PDB entry 6YWX | electron microscopy, 3.10 A resolution | chains A and S of the 83 polymer chains in the assembly

Chain A:
Molecule: 23S rRNA
Organism: Neurospora crassa OR74A
Sequence (3464 nucleotides; each row starts with the number of its first residue; note: 28 numbers in that range are skipped by the numbering (no residue carries them; nothing is unmodelled there); a row labelled like 1655A-1655Z holds insertion residues (1655A, then the next letters in order)):
     1 AAAUGUAAUG GAUAUAAAGC UUAUGUUUAU AUAUAUAGAC AUAUAUAAGU AUAUAAAGAG
    61 ACUACUACCA AUAGCUACAC UAUGUAUUAA GGAGAGUAUA ACUUAAUUUA UGUUUAUGAU
   121 UUUAUCAUAC CCCUAAAAAU GACACCGAGG AGCAAGGGUC GGGUUAGCAU CCUGGUUCGU
   181 ACACCUUGGU GACCUAGGCU AGUACCAGGU CCCCCUCUAA GGGACUUGUC CCCCUCUAAG
   241 GGACUUGCGU CGGUCCUAUC CUAGGCCGAA UAGGUGAAUA AAUACUUACG GACGGCCUUG
   301 GUCUGUCCUA GAGGUUAUCA ACAUAUGAAC UCUUAGAGAA AUUACUUAAU AAACGAAGUG
   361 AAUUGAAAUA UCUUAUUAAC UUCAGGAAAA GAAAUCAAAC GAGAUUCUAU GAUUAGUGUG
   421 AACGAAAAUA GAGCAGCCUA UUAAAAUAAG UAAAAUGGCU UUAAAGCUGU UUGAAUAUUG
   481 UGGGGAACCU UCCUCAAAGG CUAAAUAUAA UACAUGAGUU ACAGAGAAAA GUACCGUGAG
   541 GGAAAGCUUU GAAAUAGUAG UUUUAUAAGC AGCUCAAGCA AUAAGAAAGC GAGAGCGUAC
   601 CUUUUGCAUA AUGGGUCACC AAGUUAAUUU UAGAUGCGAG CGAAUUUAUU UAUGUUUUUA
   661 CUGAUUAAAC AAUAUAAUGA AUCAUAAUUA UUUUUGUAAC GAGUAUUAGU AUUAAAUCUU
   721 AAUUUAAUAU UAGUAUAAGU UUUCAGUAUG GCGGCUACAU AGCAUAAUCU AUGCAGCCAG
   781 CCAAUAAUUG GAUUUCCAAU CCAAUUUCGG UAAUAAAUAG AUGUGCAUAG UUAAACCGAU
   841 CAUUAAAAUA AUGAAUAGUG UCUAAAGUUA GACCCGAAGC CUGGUGAUCU UACUAUAGUC
   901 AGGACUAUAA AGGUCCGAAC GGGUUAUCGU UGCAAAGAUA UCCGAAGAAC UAUGGUAAGC
   961 GAGUGAAAGA CAACACUGAC UAGGAUAGCU GGUUUUCUGC GAAACCUAUA AUAGUAGGCA
  1021 AUUUAAGUAA CAUCUUAGUA GGUACAGAAC UUAAUCUCAG ACAAGAUGUA GAUUUUCAUA
  1081 CCUAUGUUUA GGUAUGAAAU GCAUUUUUUU UUGUAUACAU CGGGGGAUCG UGAAGAUUUU
  1141 AUCGGUGAGU AUGUAGACUC GGAAUGACAA AGAUGAAUCU UGAAUAAUCA GACAUAGAAU
  1201 GAUAAGGUUG UAUGUCAAAA GGGAAACAGC CCAGAACAAG AGUUAAGGUU CCAAAAUUAU
  1261 UAUUAAGUGA AAUAAAGAAA GUUUUUAUAU AAGUCGACAA GAAGAUGGGC UUGGAAGCAG
  1321 CCAUAAUUUA AAGAUCUCGU AACAGAGCAC UUGUUAAAUC UUAAAAGCAU CGAAAAUUUA
  1381 ACGGAUCUAA AUAAUAUACC GAAACCUUGU CCAUAUGUAA CAUUAGUAAU AAUAUGCUAU
  1441 UAAUGUUAUU UGAUGGGGUA GCAGAACGUU GAGUGAAUCU UAGAUUUUUU UUUUAUAACU
  1501 AAAUAUAGAU GAUAACUCAA GUGAGAAUGG UGACAUGAGU AACAAAAAAG AGUUUAAGGU
  1561 ACCUAAAAGG UAUCUUAGAG UCUCGCCUAA AGCUUAUGGC UACGUCAAGU AACGGCCUCU
  1621 AAGUUUAUAA UCUGAAGAUU AUGACGAUGA GAAAA
1655A-1655Z UAACGCGCAGAAGUGCGCUGCUUUGA
1656A-1656B UA
  1676 CUU
  1687 AUGGUACCAA CAUUUAAAAG UGAAAAUUGU GCAGGAAGGA UCAGUAUCCU UUCAUUCUUA
  1747 UGUGGGGGAG UGGACAAAAC UGAACAGAGU GUAUCUGAAC ACAGAUGAGU CCACACCCCC
  1807 CCCCAUGUAA UGAAUGAAUG ACAAACCGUA CCUAGAAUCU GAAACAAGUA AGCUAGUAGA
  1867 GAAUACGAAG GCGUGAAUGA GAUAACAAUC AUAAAGGAAC UCGGCAAACU AACUACCGUA
  1927 ACUUAGGGAU AAGGAGAGCU CAUUAGUCUC GAUUAAUACG AGUAAAAAGG AAGAAGCAUG
  1987 GAAUAUUGUU GUACGACUGU UUAAUUAAAA CAAAGCACUU UGCAAAAAGA CGAUAAGUCU
  2047 AAGUAUUGAG UGUGAUUUCU GCCCGAUGCC GGCUGGUUAA CGAAUUUUCU AAAUUGAAAA
  2107 AAAAUUUGGU UUCAGAGGAA CCCCCGGUUA AUGGCGGCCU UAGCGUGAGG GUCCUAAGGU
  2167 AGCGAAAUGC CUUGGCCGUU AAAUGCGGUC UUGCAUGAAU GAUGUAACGA UACAACAGCU
  2227 GUCUCUAUGA UUGACUCAGU GAAAUUGGAA UAACUGUGCA GAUACAGUUU ACCUCUAGUU
  2287 AGACGAGAAG ACCCUAUGCA GCUUUACUGU UACUAAUUAU UGAAUACGAU UCUGAAAAUU
  2347 UCCAGUGUAA AAGGUAAUCG AUAAGAUAUA AUUGAAACAC CUUUAUUUUU CUAUCGUAUU
  2407 AUUAAACCUU AAAUUAAGGA ACAAUUGUUA GAAGACAGUU UAUGCGGGGC ACAGGCCCCA
  2467 UAAAGAGUAA AUGGGUGUGU CUAAAAUUUA UAAAUUUAUG UUUGCAAUUU UUUAUAGUGA
  2527 UUAUAUAUCA AAUCAUCUUU AUGCUAUUCA UAGAGUGUAU UUAUUAUAUU CCUUGGGUAC
  2587 AGUAUAAAAA UUAUAUAUGU AUUAAUUUAC AUAUAUUUUU UCUAAGAAAU UAGGUAAGAU
  2647 UUUGUUUAUA GAGAAAUUAG AUGUAAAAAA AAAAUCUUAU GAGGGCGGUA UUUAAUAAUC
  2707 CGCUUCUAAU AUUUUUUUGU AGUUAUUAUU AUAAAUUUAA UAAUAAUCAU GUUUAUUACU
  2767 UAAAAAGCUU AAUGGCUUAA UCUUGCCUUA CUGUUUGAUU AACAACAAAU CUUACAGUCG
  2827 CGUAAGCGGG GCAUAGGAUC ACAAGAUACA AAAAGGAAAG AUCUUGGAUU UUUGGAAAAG
  2887 CUACGCUAGG GAUAACAGGC UAAUUUGCGC AAGAGUGUAC AAAAUGAGUG CGCGGUUUGG
  2947 CACCUCGAUG UCGGCUUGAC UAAUCCUCAU GGAUGCAGAA ACUAUGUAGG GUACGACUGU
  3007 UCGUCGAUUA AAAAGUUACA UGAGCUGGGU UAAAUACGUC GUGAGACAGU AUGGUUUCUA
  3067 UCUUCUAGAG GGAAUUAGAA UAUAAUAAGG AUUAACCUUU GUACGAAAGG AACAUGGGGU
  3127 ACUAUUGUUA UACCUAGUUG UAUAACAGUU UUAUUAACCU CUGGUUUACC UGUUGUUUAU
  3187 GUGCCUUAUA UUAAUUUCAU GUGUGAUGCU CCGCAAGGAU AUUACAGGGA UGUUACCGUC
  3247 ACUUGAGUAA AUACAAUAGC AUAAGCAUGG CAGGAAAGCU AAGUUAGUCA AAAAUAAGUG
  3307 CUGAAAGCAU AUAGGCACGA AAUUUACCUU AAGAUAUUUC UUAAAUAUAC GUAAGAAAAU
  3367 AUUACGUUAA UAGGCUUAGU UUGUAAUAAU CUAGAGAUUU UAAGGAACUA AGUACUAAUU
  3427 UUAUAAAAAA CUGAAUGAUU AAUAUAUCUU ACAUUUUC
Unresolved in the structure: 1-4, 35-40, 121-309, 646-817, 1084-1089, 1433-1437, 1655A-1655Z, 1656A-1656B, 1687, 1728-1828, 1959-1963, 2493-2504, 2525-2528, 2561-2576, 2695-2703, 2738-2743, 2953-2957, 3135-3148, 3194-3231, 3460-3464
Bound ions: K+ site 1 near A105 (its only coordinating residue here); Mg2+ site 1 near A328 (its only coordinating residue here); Mg2+ site 2 near A335 (its only coordinating residue here); Mg2+ site 3: A335, G336; Mg2+ site 4 near A367 (its only coordinating residue here); Mg2+ site 5 near G411 (its only coordinating residue here); Mg2+ site 6 near A415 (its only coordinating residue here); Mg2+ site 7: A448, A497; Mg2+ site 8: A453, G466; Mg2+ site 9 near A453 (its only coordinating residue here); K+ site 2 near A465 (its only coordinating residue here); Mg2+ site 10: A486, A2859; 110 more Mg2+ sites not listed; 28 more K+ sites not listed
Small-molecule neighbours:
  - NAD (nicotinamide-adenine-dinucleotide): A2755, G2757, U2759, U2760
  - spermine (SPM): G1248, U1249, U1250, C1251, A1270, A1271, C1382, G1383, G1384, U1392

Chain S:
Name: 50S ribosomal protein L24
Organism: Neurospora crassa OR74A
UniProt: Q7SC44 (Q7SC44_NEUCR); numbering as in UniProt (aligned over 1-274)
Sequence (274 residues; each row starts with the number of its first residue):
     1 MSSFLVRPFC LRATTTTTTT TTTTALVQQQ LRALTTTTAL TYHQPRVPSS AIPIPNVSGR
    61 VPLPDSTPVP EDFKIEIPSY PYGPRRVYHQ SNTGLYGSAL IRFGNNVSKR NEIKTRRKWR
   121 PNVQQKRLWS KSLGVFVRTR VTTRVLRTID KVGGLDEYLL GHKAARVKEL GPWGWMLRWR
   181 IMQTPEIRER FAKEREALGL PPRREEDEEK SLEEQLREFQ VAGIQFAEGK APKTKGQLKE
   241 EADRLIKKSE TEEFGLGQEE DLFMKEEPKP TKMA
Unresolved in the structure: 1-41, 204-208, 226-274

Chain A / chain S interface:
Residue-residue contacts (115; chain A residue first):
  G358(A) / Val-87(S)  sugar contact
  U359(A) / Phe-103(S)  phosphate contact
  G360(A) / Phe-103(S)  phosphate contact
  G360(A) / Arg-116(S)  salt bridge to the phosphate
  A361(A) / Arg-116(S)  phosphate contact
  A370(A) / Asn-111(S)  base contact
  A370(A) / Ile-113(S)  phosphate contact
  U371(A) / Asn-111(S)  sugar contact
  U371(A) / Glu-112(S)  sugar contact
  U371(A) / Ile-113(S)  phosphate contact
  U371(A) / Lys-114(S)  phosphate contact
  C372(A) / Lys-114(S)  phosphate contact
  U382(A) / Arg-86(S)  sugar contact
  C383(A) / Arg-86(S)  sugar contact
  A446(A) / His-162(S)  salt bridge to the phosphate
  A446(A) / Lys-163(S)  salt bridge to the phosphate
  A446(A) / Leu-198(S)  base contact
  A448(A) / Lys-163(S)  hydrogen bond to the base
  A449(A) / Lys-151(S)  hydrogen bond to the sugar
  G450(A) / Arg-144(S)  hydrogen bond to the sugar
  G450(A) / Arg-147(S)  base contact
  G450(A) / Thr-148(S)  phosphate contact
  G450(A) / Lys-151(S)  hydrogen bond to the sugar
  G450(A) / Arg-166(S)  salt bridge to the phosphate
  U451(A) / Arg-144(S)  salt bridge to the phosphate
  U451(A) / Glu-169(S)  phosphate contact
  G457(A) / Trp-119(S)  sugar contact
  G458(A) / Gly-104(S)  sugar contact
  G458(A) / Asn-105(S)  hydrogen bond to the sugar
  G458(A) / Val-107(S)  sugar contact
  G458(A) / Trp-119(S)  sugar contact
  C459(A) / Asn-105(S)  hydrogen bond to the phosphate
  C459(A) / Lys-114(S)  salt bridge to the phosphate
  U468(A) / Arg-102(S)  hydrogen bond to the phosphate
  G469(A) / Ser-98(S)  phosphate contact
  G469(A) / Ala-99(S)  phosphate contact
  G469(A) / Leu-100(S)  sugar contact
  G469(A) / Arg-102(S)  salt bridge to the phosphate
  G469(A) / Trp-119(S)  sugar contact
  G469(A) / Arg-120(S)  hydrogen bond to the sugar
  G469(A) / Pro-121(S)  phosphate contact
  U470(A) / Pro-121(S)  phosphate contact
  U470(A) / Asn-122(S)  hydrogen bond to the phosphate
  U471(A) / Asn-122(S)  hydrogen bond to the phosphate
  U471(A) / Thr-143(S)  hydrogen bond to the phosphate
  U471(A) / Arg-144(S)  hydrogen bond to the base
  U472(A) / Arg-144(S)  hydrogen bond to the base
  U472(A) / Arg-147(S)  sugar contact
  G473(A) / Arg-144(S)  hydrogen bond to the base
  G473(A) / Arg-147(S)  salt bridge to the phosphate
  A498(A) / Ala-165(S)  phosphate contact
  G499(A) / Ala-164(S)  phosphate contact
  G499(A) / Ala-165(S)  hydrogen bond to the phosphate
  G500(A) / Lys-168(S)  salt bridge to the phosphate
  A1629(A) / Arg-60(S)  hydrogen bond to the phosphate
  A1630(A) / Asn-56(S)  phosphate contact
  A1630(A) / Ser-58(S)  hydrogen bond to the phosphate
  A1630(A) / Arg-60(S)  salt bridge to the phosphate
  U1631(A) / Tyr-42(S)  hydrogen bond to the phosphate
  U1631(A) / Val-57(S)  phosphate contact
  C1632(A) / Arg-140(S)  salt bridge to the phosphate
  U1633(A) / His-89(S)  base contact
  U1633(A) / Gln-90(S)  phosphate contact
  G1634(A) / Tyr-88(S)  hydrogen bond to the sugar
  G1634(A) / Gln-90(S)  phosphate contact
  G1634(A) / Ile-101(S)  sugar contact
  G1634(A) / Phe-103(S)  base contact
  G1634(A) / Arg-120(S)  salt bridge to the phosphate
  A1635(A) / Arg-86(S)  sugar contact
  A1635(A) / Tyr-88(S)  sugar contact
  A1635(A) / His-89(S)  hydrogen bond to the phosphate
  A1636(A) / His-89(S)  salt bridge to the phosphate
  U2040(A) / Lys-118(S)  salt bridge to the phosphate
  U2040(A) / Arg-120(S)  sugar contact
  U2314(A) / Arg-110(S)  salt bridge to the phosphate
  U2314(A) / Asn-111(S)  hydrogen bond to the sugar
  U2314(A) / Ile-113(S)  sugar contact
  G2315(A) / Ser-108(S)  hydrogen bond to the phosphate
  G2315(A) / Arg-110(S)  hydrogen bond to the phosphate
  G2315(A) / Asn-111(S)  hydrogen bond to the phosphate
  U2316(A) / Thr-115(S)  sugar contact
  U2317(A) / Asn-106(S)  hydrogen bond to the phosphate
  A2325(A) / Asn-122(S)  hydrogen bond to the base
  A2325(A) / Gln-124(S)  base contact
  A2325(A) / Thr-143(S)  sugar contact
  U2326(A) / Gln-124(S)  hydrogen bond to the base
  U2326(A) / Lys-126(S)  phosphate contact
  U2326(A) / Thr-143(S)  sugar contact
  U2327(A) / Lys-126(S)  salt bridge to the phosphate
  A2411(A) / Arg-127(S)  hydrogen bond to the sugar
  A2411(A) / Phe-136(S)  sugar contact
  A2412(A) / Lys-126(S)  hydrogen bond to the sugar
  A2412(A) / Arg-127(S)  phosphate contact
  C2413(A) / Gln-125(S)  sugar contact
  C2413(A) / Lys-126(S)  phosphate contact
  C2413(A) / Arg-127(S)  salt bridge to the phosphate
  C2414(A) / Gln-125(S)  phosphate contact
  A2418(A) / Arg-46(S)  hydrogen bond to the sugar
  A2419(A) / His-43(S)  stacking on the base
  A2419(A) / Arg-138(S)  base contact
  U2420(A) / Arg-46(S)  salt bridge to the phosphate
  U2431(A) / Asn-122(S)  base contact
  U2431(A) / Gln-124(S)  hydrogen bond to the base
  U2432(A) / Arg-120(S)  hydrogen bond to the sugar
  U2432(A) / Pro-121(S)  sugar contact
  U2432(A) / Asn-122(S)  hydrogen bond to the base
  G2433(A) / Arg-117(S)  salt bridge to the phosphate
  G2433(A) / Lys-118(S)  phosphate contact
  G2433(A) / Trp-119(S)  hydrogen bond to the phosphate
  G2433(A) / Arg-120(S)  hydrogen bond to the phosphate
  U2434(A) / Arg-117(S)  salt bridge to the phosphate
  U2434(A) / Trp-119(S)  hydrogen bond to the phosphate
  A2436(A) / Lys-109(S)  salt bridge to the phosphate
  A2883(A) / Arg-110(S)  hydrogen bond to the base
  A2883(A) / Asn-111(S)  hydrogen bond to the base
Other interface residues (no listed pair), chain A (59 interface residues in all): U447, A2039, C2313, A2430
Other interface residues (no listed pair), chain S (61 interface residues in all): Pro-45, Val-123, Leu-146, Val-152

Summary:
59 residues of chain A and 61 residues of chain S are in contact; the contacts include 38 hydrogen bonds, 21
salt bridges and 1 aromatic stacking contact. Polar contacts include A448(A)/Lys-163(S), U471(A)/Arg-144(S)
and U472(A)/Arg-144(S). Bound to chain A: spermine and NAD.
Chain A is 23S rRNA and chain S is 50S ribosomal protein L24, both from Neurospora crassa OR74A; the
structure, The structure of the mitoribosome from Neurospora crassa with tRNA bound to the E-site, was
determined by electron microscopy, deposited together with 6YW5, 6YWE, 6YWS, 6YWV and 6YWY.
